PDB entry 1X7D | X-ray diffraction, 1.60 A resolution | chains A and B

[Chain A (and B)]
Name: ornithine cyclodeaminase
Organism: Pseudomonas putida
Notes: EC 4.3.1.12; chain B of this document is another copy of the same molecule, construct and numbering; everything in this record applies to it too
Reference sequence: Q88H32 (Q88H32_PSEPK); numbering as in UniProt (aligned over 1-350)
Chain sequence (350 residues; row label = number of the first residue in the row):
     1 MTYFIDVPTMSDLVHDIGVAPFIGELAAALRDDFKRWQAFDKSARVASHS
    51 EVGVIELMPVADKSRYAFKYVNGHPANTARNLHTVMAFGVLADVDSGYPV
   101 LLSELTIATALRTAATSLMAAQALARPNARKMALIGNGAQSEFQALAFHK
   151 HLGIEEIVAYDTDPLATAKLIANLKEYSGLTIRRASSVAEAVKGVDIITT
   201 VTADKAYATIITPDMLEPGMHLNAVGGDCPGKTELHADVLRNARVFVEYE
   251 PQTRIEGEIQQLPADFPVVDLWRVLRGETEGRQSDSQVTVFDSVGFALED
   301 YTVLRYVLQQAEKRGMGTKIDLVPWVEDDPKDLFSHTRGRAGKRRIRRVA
Not modelled in the structure: 1, 342-350 (chain B: 1, 341-350)
Modified positions: Mse10, Mse58, Mse86, Mse119, Mse132, Mse215, Mse220, Mse316 (selenomethionine; parent Met)
Differences from the reference sequence: modified residue (10, 58, 86, 119, 132, 215, 220, 316)
Metal / ion sites: Na+: A224, G227, S293
Small-molecule neighbours:
  - NAD (nicotinamide-adenine-dinucleotide): T78, T84, V85, T109, R112, T113, I135, G136, N137, G138, A139, Q140, Y160, D161, T162, D163, A166, V201, T202, A203, D204, I210, V225, G226, D228, K232, S293, V294, G295
  - L-ornithine (ORN): R45, V54, E56, Mse58, K69, V71, N72, G73, V85, T109, R112, D228, K232, V294, G295, F296
UniProt features mapped onto this chain:
  - active site: D228 (Proton donor/acceptor)
  - binding site (L-ornithine): R45, K69, R112, D228, V294
  - binding site (NAD(+)): T84, R112, A139, Q140, D161, T202, V225 to D228, K232, S293, K331

[How chain A and chain B interact]
Residue-residue contacts - 176 pairs, chain A then chain B:
  F4(A) - L322(B)  hydrophobic
  D6(A) - D321(B)
  V7(A) - D321(B)  hydrogen bond (backbone-backbone)
  V7(A) - L322(B)
  V7(A) - V323(B)  hydrophobic
  P8(A) - D321(B)
  P8(A) - R340(B)
  T9(A) - R340(B)  hydrogen bond
  S11(A) - H336(B)  hydrogen bond (side chain-backbone)
  S11(A) - G339(B)
  S11(A) - R340(B)
  D12(A) - G339(B)
  D12(A) - R340(B)  salt bridge
  H15(A) - T337(B)  hydrogen bond (side chain-backbone)
  H15(A) - R338(B)
  H15(A) - G339(B)
  V19(A) - F334(B)  hydrophobic
  V19(A) - T337(B)
  D41(A) - S48(B)
  V46(A) - V46(B)  hydrophobic
  S48(A) - D41(B)  hydrogen bond
  S48(A) - A61(B)
  S48(A) - Y66(B)
  S50(A) - V94(B)
  E51(A) - D95(B)
  V52(A) - D95(B)
  I55(A) - Y66(B)
  L57(A) - P59(B)  hydrophobic
  L57(A) - Y66(B)
  L57(A) - F68(B)  hydrophobic
  P59(A) - L57(B)  hydrophobic
  Y66(A) - S48(B)
  Y66(A) - I55(B)
  Y66(A) - L57(B)
  Y66(A) - Y70(B)  hydrophobic
  F68(A) - L57(B)  hydrophobic
  F68(A) - F68(B)  hydrophobic
  F68(A) - Y70(B)  hydrophobic
  Y70(A) - Y66(B)  hydrophobic
  Y70(A) - F68(B)  hydrophobic
  Y70(A) - A92(B)
  Y70(A) - G97(B)  hydrogen bond (side chain-backbone)
  N72(A) - S96(B)  hydrogen bond (side chain-backbone)
  N72(A) - G97(B)
  H74(A) - V94(B)  hydrogen bond (side chain-backbone)
  H74(A) - D95(B)
  H74(A) - S96(B)
  H74(A) - G97(B)
  N77(A) - S96(B)  hydrogen bond (side chain-backbone)
  T78(A) - P330(B)
  T78(A) - K331(B)
  R80(A) - D95(B)  hydrogen bond (side chain-backbone)
  R80(A) - S96(B)
  N81(A) - V326(B)
  N81(A) - E327(B)  hydrogen bond (side chain-backbone)
  N81(A) - D328(B)  hydrogen bond (side chain-backbone)
  N81(A) - P330(B)
  L82(A) - S96(B)
  L82(A) - W325(B)
  L82(A) - V326(B)  hydrophobic
  L82(A) - P330(B)
  H83(A) - P324(B)
  H83(A) - E327(B)  salt bridge
  H83(A) - P330(B)  hydrogen bond (side chain-backbone)
  H83(A) - L333(B)
  Mse86(A) - S96(B)
  Mse86(A) - Y98(B)
  Mse86(A) - V323(B)
  Mse86(A) - P324(B)
  A87(A) - V323(B)
  F88(A) - V90(B)  hydrophobic
  F88(A) - P99(B)  hydrophobic
  F88(A) - L322(B)  hydrophobic
  V90(A) - F88(B)  hydrophobic
  A92(A) - Y70(B)
  V94(A) - S50(B)
  V94(A) - H74(B)  hydrogen bond (backbone-side chain)
  D95(A) - V52(B)
  D95(A) - H74(B)
  D95(A) - N77(B)
  D95(A) - R80(B)
  S96(A) - N72(B)
  S96(A) - H74(B)
  S96(A) - N77(B)  hydrogen bond (backbone-side chain)
  S96(A) - R80(B)
  S96(A) - L82(B)
  S96(A) - Mse86(B)
  G97(A) - Y70(B)  hydrogen bond (backbone-side chain)
  G97(A) - N72(B)
  G97(A) - H74(B)
  Y98(A) - Mse86(B)
  P99(A) - F88(B)  hydrophobic
  L102(A) - L102(B)  hydrophobic
  E104(A) - L322(B)
  T106(A) - V323(B)
  T106(A) - P324(B)
  T106(A) - L333(B)
  I107(A) - H336(B)
  A110(A) - L333(B)  hydrophobic
  G138(A) - K331(B)
  A139(A) - K331(B)  hydrogen bond (backbone-backbone)
  A139(A) - L333(B)  hydrophobic
  E142(A) - F334(B)
  F143(A) - L333(B)  hydrophobic
  F143(A) - F334(B)
  F143(A) - T337(B)
  L146(A) - F334(B)  hydrophobic
  D163(A) - K331(B)  salt bridge
  K169(A) - D329(B)
  K169(A) - K331(B)  hydrogen bond (side chain-backbone)
  K169(A) - D332(B)
  N173(A) - D332(B)  hydrogen bond
  N173(A) - F334(B)
  N173(A) - R338(B)  hydrogen bond
  L174(A) - F334(B)  hydrophobic
  E176(A) - R338(B)  salt bridge
  D321(A) - D6(B)
  D321(A) - V7(B)  hydrogen bond (backbone-backbone)
  D321(A) - P8(B)
  L322(A) - F4(B)  hydrophobic
  L322(A) - V7(B)
  L322(A) - F88(B)  hydrophobic
  L322(A) - E104(B)
  V323(A) - V7(B)  hydrophobic
  V323(A) - Mse86(B)
  V323(A) - A87(B)
  V323(A) - T106(B)
  P324(A) - H83(B)
  P324(A) - Mse86(B)
  P324(A) - T106(B)
  W325(A) - N81(B)
  W325(A) - L82(B)
  V326(A) - N81(B)
  V326(A) - L82(B)  hydrophobic
  E327(A) - N81(B)  hydrogen bond (backbone-side chain)
  E327(A) - H83(B)  salt bridge
  D328(A) - N81(B)
  D329(A) - K169(B)
  P330(A) - T78(B)
  P330(A) - N81(B)
  P330(A) - L82(B)
  P330(A) - H83(B)  hydrogen bond (backbone-side chain)
  K331(A) - G138(B)
  K331(A) - A139(B)  hydrogen bond (backbone-backbone)
  K331(A) - D163(B)  salt bridge
  K331(A) - K169(B)  hydrogen bond (backbone-side chain)
  D332(A) - K169(B)
  D332(A) - N173(B)  hydrogen bond
  L333(A) - H83(B)
  L333(A) - T106(B)
  L333(A) - I107(B)  hydrophobic
  L333(A) - A110(B)  hydrophobic
  L333(A) - A139(B)  hydrophobic
  L333(A) - F143(B)  hydrophobic
  F334(A) - E142(B)
  F334(A) - F143(B)
  F334(A) - L146(B)  hydrophobic
  F334(A) - N173(B)
  F334(A) - L174(B)  hydrophobic
  H336(A) - V7(B)
  H336(A) - S11(B)  hydrogen bond (backbone-side chain)
  H336(A) - I107(B)
  T337(A) - V14(B)
  T337(A) - H15(B)
  T337(A) - V19(B)
  T337(A) - F143(B)
  R338(A) - H15(B)
  R338(A) - N173(B)  hydrogen bond
  R338(A) - E176(B)  salt bridge
  G339(A) - S11(B)
  G339(A) - D12(B)
  G339(A) - H15(B)
  R340(A) - P8(B)
  R340(A) - T9(B)  hydrogen bond
  R340(A) - S11(B)
  R340(A) - D12(B)  salt bridge
Interface residues without a listed pair, chain A (80 interface residues in all): V14, S43, H49, D93, A166, I320
Interface residues without a listed pair, chain B (81 interface residues in all): S43, H49, D93, A166, Y177, I320

[In short]
Chain A and chain B form an interface of 80 and 81 residues respectively, with 29 hydrogen bonds and 8 salt
bridges. Polar contacts include D12(A)-R340(B), H83(A)-E327(B) and D163(A)-K331(B). Bound to chain A: NAD and
L-ornithine.
Chain A and chain B are both ornithine cyclodeaminase (Pseudomonas putida); the structure, Crystal Structure
Analysis of Ornithine Cyclodeaminase Complexed with NAD and ornithine to 1.6 Angstroms, was determined by
X-ray diffraction, deposited together with 1U7H.
